2ZUX - chain A; structure by X-ray diffraction, 1.32 A resolution.

# Chain A
Protein: YesW protein
From: Bacillus subtilis
Notes: EC 4.2.2.-
UniProt: O31526 (O31526_BACSU); numbering as in UniProt (aligned over 38-620)
Amino-acid sequence (591 residues; row label = number of the first residue in the row):
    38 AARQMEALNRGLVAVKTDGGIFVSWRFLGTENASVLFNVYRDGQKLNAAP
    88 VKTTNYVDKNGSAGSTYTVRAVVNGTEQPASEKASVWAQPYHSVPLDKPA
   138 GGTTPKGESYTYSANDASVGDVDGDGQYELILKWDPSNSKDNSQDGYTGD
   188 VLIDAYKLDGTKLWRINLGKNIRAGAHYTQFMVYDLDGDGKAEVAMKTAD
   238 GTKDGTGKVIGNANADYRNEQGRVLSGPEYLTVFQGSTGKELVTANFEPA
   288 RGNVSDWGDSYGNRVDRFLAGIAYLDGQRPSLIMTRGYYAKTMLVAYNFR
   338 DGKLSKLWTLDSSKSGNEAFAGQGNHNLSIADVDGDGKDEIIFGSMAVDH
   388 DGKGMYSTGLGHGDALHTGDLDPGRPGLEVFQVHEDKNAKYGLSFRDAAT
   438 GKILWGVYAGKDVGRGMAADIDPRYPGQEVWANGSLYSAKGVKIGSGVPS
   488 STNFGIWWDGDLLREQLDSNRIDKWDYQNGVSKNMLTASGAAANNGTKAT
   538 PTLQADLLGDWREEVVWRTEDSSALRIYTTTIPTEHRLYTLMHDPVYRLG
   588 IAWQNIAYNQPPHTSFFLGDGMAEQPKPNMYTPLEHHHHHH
Not modelled in the structure: 38, 621-628
Sequence notes: expression tag (621-628)
Ion coordination: Ca2+ site 1: Asp153, Asn592, Ala594, Asn596; Ca2+ site 2: Asp158, Asp160, Asp162, Gln164, Glu166; Ca2+ site 3: Asp222, Asp224, Asp226, Lys228, Glu230; Ca2+ site 4: His363, His399, Asp401, Glu422; Ca2+ site 5: Asp369, Asp371, Asp373, Lys375, Glu377; Ca2+ site 6: Asp371, Asp373, Glu377, Asp386, His387; Ca2+ site 7: Asp407, Asp409, Arg412, Gly414, Glu416; Ca2+ site 8: Asp457, Asp459, Tyr462, Gly464, Glu466; Ca2+ site 9: Asp496, Asp498, Leu500, Glu502; Ca2+ site 10: Asp543, Leu545, Asp547, Arg549, Glu551
Ligand contacts:
  - alpha-L-rhamnopyranose (RAM), molecule 1: Thr140, Thr141, Pro142, Tyr147, Thr185, Gly186, Asp187, Gly206, Lys207, Arg255
  - alpha-L-rhamnopyranose (RAM), molecule 2: Ser150, Asn152, Asp172, Ser176, Ala530, Asn531, Asn532, Gly533, Arg555
  - alpha-L-rhamnopyranose (RAM), molecule 3: Lys207, Gly238, Lys240, Val246, Ala250, Asn251
  - alpha-L-rhamnopyranose (RAM), molecule 4: Ala213, Asn532, Gly533, Thr534, Lys535, Tyr595
Swiss-Prot annotation at these positions:
  - binding site (substrate): Asn152, Asp172, Arg452, Asn532 to Thr534, Tyr595
  - binding site (Ca(2+)): Asp153, Asp158, Asp160, Asp162, Gln164, Glu166, Asp222, Asp224, Asp226, Lys228, Glu230, His363, Asp369, Asp371, Asp373, Lys375, Glu377, Asp386, His387, His399 and 24 more in UniProt
  - binding site (a carbohydrate): Asp187, Lys207, Gly238, Arg255
  - mutagenesis: His363 (H363A: Strongly reduced catalytic activity), His399 (H399A: Strongly reduced catalytic activity), Asp401 (D401N: Strongly reduced catalytic activity), Glu422 (E422Q: Loss of activity), Arg452 (R452A: Strongly reduced catalytic activity and reduced affinity for substrate), Lys535 (K535A: Strongly reduced catalytic activity and reduced affinity for substrate), Tyr595 (Y595F: Strongly reduced catalytic activity)
What the authors report for this chain:
  - binding site for alpha-L-rhamnopyranose: Thr140, Thr141, Pro142, Tyr147, Ser150, Ala151, Asn152, Asp172, Ser174, Asp178, Gly186, Asp187, Asn204, Lys207, His214, Gly238, Lys240, Val246, Arg255, Asn531, Asn532, Gly533, Thr534, Lys535, Tyr595
  - Ca2+ coordination: Asp153, Asn592, Ala594, Asn596
  - catalytic residues: Lys170, Asp172 (proposed by the authors, not directly observed)

# In short
Chain A binds 4 copies of alpha-L-rhamnopyranose. The Ca2+ site 1 is built by Asp153, Asn592, Ala594 and
Asn596. From UniProt: 7 substrate-binding residues, 44 Ca2+-binding residues, 4 carbohydrate-binding residues
and 7 mutagenesis sites. The paper reports catalytic residues Lys170 and Asp172; a binding site for
alpha-L-rhamnopyranose at Thr140, Thr141 and Pro142 among others.
Chain A is YesW protein (Bacillus subtilis); the structure, Crystal structure of rhamnogalacturonan lyase YesW
complexed with rhamnose, was determined by X-ray diffraction, deposited together with 2ZUY.
